Entry 7UMQ (electron microscopy, 3.29 A resolution); this record covers chains J and F of the 10 polymer chains in the assembly.

== Chain J (and F) ==
Name: Major prion protein
Source organism: Homo sapiens
Notes: chain F of this document is another copy of the same molecule, construct and numbering; everything in this record applies to it too
UniProtKB: P04156 (PRIO_HUMAN); residue numbers follow UniProt; this construct covers 80-141
Chain sequence (62 residues; each row starts with the number of its first residue):
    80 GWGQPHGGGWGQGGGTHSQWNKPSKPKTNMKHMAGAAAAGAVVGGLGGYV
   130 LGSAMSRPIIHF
Construct notes: variant Val129 (Met in P04156)
What the authors report for this chain:
  - post-translational modification sites: Thr107, Lys110, His111, Met112

== How chain J and chain F interact ==
Contacting residue pairs (6):
  Ser132(J) - Gln83(F)  hydrogen bond
  Ser132(J) - His85(F)
  Met134(J) - Trp81(F)  hydrophobic
  Met134(J) - Gly82(F)
  Met134(J) - Gln83(F)
  Arg136(J) - Trp81(F)
Interface residues without a listed pair, chain J (4 interface residues in all): Leu130

== Overview ==
The chain J/chain F interface involves 4 residues from each chain, with 1 hydrogen bond. The hydrogen-bonded
pair is Ser132(J)-Gln83(F). The paper reports modification sites Thr107(J), Lys110(J) and His111(J) among
others.
Both chains are Major prion protein (Homo sapiens). Entry 7UMQ (Structure of Type I Prion filaments from
Gerstmann-Straussler-Scheinker disease) was determined by electron microscopy (same publication as 7UN5).
